Entry 5Y4I (X-ray diffraction, 1.91 A resolution); this record covers chain A.

# Chain A
Molecule: Xylose isomerase
Organism: Streptomyces rubiginosus
Notes: EC 5.3.1.5
Reference sequence: P24300 (XYLA_STRRU); residue numbers follow UniProt; this construct covers 1-388
Chain sequence (388 residues; each row starts with the number of its first residue):
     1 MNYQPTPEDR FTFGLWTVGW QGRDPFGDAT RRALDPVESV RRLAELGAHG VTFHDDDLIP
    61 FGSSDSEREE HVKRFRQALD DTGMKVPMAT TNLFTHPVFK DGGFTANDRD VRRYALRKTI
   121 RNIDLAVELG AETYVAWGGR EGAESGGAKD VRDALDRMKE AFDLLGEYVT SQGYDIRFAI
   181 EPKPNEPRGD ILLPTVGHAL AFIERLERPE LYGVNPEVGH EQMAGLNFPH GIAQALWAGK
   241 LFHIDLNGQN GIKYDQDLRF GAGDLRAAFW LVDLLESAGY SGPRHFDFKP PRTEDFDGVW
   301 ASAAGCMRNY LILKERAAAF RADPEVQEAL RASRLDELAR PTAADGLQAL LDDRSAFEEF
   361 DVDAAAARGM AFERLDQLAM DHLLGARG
Unresolved in the structure: 1-2, 387-388
Swiss-Prot annotation at these positions:
  - active site: His54, Asp57
  - binding site (Mg(2+)): Glu181, Glu217, His220, Asp245, Asp255, Asp257, Asp287
Bound ions: Mg2+: Glu181, Glu217, Asp245, Asp287 (together with glycerol)

# Overview
Glu181, Glu217, Asp245 and Asp287 form the Mg2+ site. UniProt lists active-site residues His54 and Asp57 and 7
Mg2+-binding residues.
Chain A is Xylose isomerase (Streptomyces rubiginosus); the structure, Crystal structure of glucose isomerase
in complex with glycerol in one metal binding mode, was determined by X-ray diffraction (same publication as
5Y4J).
